Entry 1KPA (X-ray diffraction, 2.00 A resolution); this record covers chains A and B.

# Chain A (and B)
Molecule: Human protein kinase C interacting protein 1 (zinc protein)
Organism: Homo sapiens
Notes: chain B of this document is another copy of the same molecule, construct and numbering; everything in this record applies to it too
Reference sequence: P49773 (HINT1_HUMAN); residues 2-126 here correspond to UniProt positions 1-125 (UniProt number = residue number - 1)
Amino-acid sequence (126 residues; row label = number of the first residue in the row):
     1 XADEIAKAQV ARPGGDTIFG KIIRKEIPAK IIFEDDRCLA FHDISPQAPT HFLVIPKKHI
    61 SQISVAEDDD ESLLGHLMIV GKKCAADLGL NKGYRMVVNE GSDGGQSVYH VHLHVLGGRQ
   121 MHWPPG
Unresolved in the structure: 1-13
Modified positions: ACE (acetyl group) at position 1

# Chain A / chain B interface
Contacting residue pairs (90; chain A residue first):
  Gln47(A) - Trp123(B)
  Gln47(A) - Pro124(B)
  Ile63(A) - Met78(B)  hydrophobic
  Ile63(A) - Lys82(B)
  Ile63(A) - Tyr94(B)
  Ser64(A) - Lys82(B)  hydrogen bond (backbone-side chain)
  Ser64(A) - Tyr94(B)
  Ala66(A) - Lys82(B)  hydrogen bond (backbone-side chain)
  Glu67(A) - Ile79(B)
  Asp68(A) - Lys83(B)  salt bridge
  Glu71(A) - Arg37(B)  salt bridge
  Glu71(A) - Gly75(B)
  Glu71(A) - His76(B)
  Glu71(A) - Ile79(B)
  Ser72(A) - Glu71(B)
  Ser72(A) - Ser72(B)
  Gly75(A) - Glu71(B)
  Gly75(A) - Gly75(B)
  His76(A) - Glu71(B)
  Met78(A) - Leu74(B)
  Met78(A) - Met78(B)  hydrophobic
  Ile79(A) - Glu67(B)
  Ile79(A) - Glu71(B)
  Ile79(A) - Leu74(B)  hydrophobic
  Lys82(A) - Ile63(B)
  Lys82(A) - Ser64(B)
  Lys82(A) - Ala66(B)  hydrogen bond (side chain-backbone)
  Lys83(A) - Asp68(B)  salt bridge
  Lys92(A) - Ser102(B)
  Lys92(A) - Asp103(B)  hydrogen bond (backbone-backbone)
  Gly93(A) - Glu100(B)
  Gly93(A) - Asp103(B)
  Tyr94(A) - Ile63(B)
  Tyr94(A) - Ser64(B)
  Tyr94(A) - Asn99(B)
  Tyr94(A) - Glu100(B)  hydrogen bond (backbone-backbone)
  Tyr94(A) - Gly104(B)
  Arg95(A) - Val97(B)
  Arg95(A) - Val98(B)
  Arg95(A) - Asn99(B)  hydrogen bond
  Arg95(A) - Gly104(B)  hydrogen bond (side chain-backbone)
  Arg95(A) - Pro125(B)  hydrogen bond (side chain-backbone)
  Arg95(A) - Gly126(B)
  Met96(A) - Met96(B)
  Met96(A) - Val97(B)
  Met96(A) - Val98(B)  hydrogen bond (backbone-backbone)
  Val97(A) - Arg95(B)
  Val97(A) - Met96(B)
  Val97(A) - Pro125(B)  hydrophobic
  Val98(A) - Met78(B)  hydrophobic
  Val98(A) - Arg95(B)
  Val98(A) - Met96(B)  hydrogen bond (backbone-backbone)
  Asn99(A) - Tyr94(B)
  Asn99(A) - Arg95(B)  hydrogen bond
  Asn99(A) - Trp123(B)
  Glu100(A) - Gly93(B)
  Glu100(A) - Tyr94(B)  hydrogen bond (backbone-backbone)
  Ser102(A) - Lys92(B)
  Ser102(A) - Gln120(B)
  Asp103(A) - Lys92(B)  hydrogen bond (backbone-backbone)
  Asp103(A) - Gly93(B)
  Asp103(A) - Arg119(B)
  Asp103(A) - Gln120(B)
  Asp103(A) - Met121(B)  hydrogen bond (backbone-backbone)
  Gly104(A) - Tyr94(B)
  Gly104(A) - Arg95(B)  hydrogen bond (backbone-side chain)
  His114(A) - Trp123(B)
  Arg119(A) - Asp103(B)
  Arg119(A) - Gly126(B)  hydrogen bond (side chain-backbone)
  Gln120(A) - Ser102(B)  hydrogen bond (side chain-backbone)
  Gln120(A) - Asp103(B)  hydrogen bond (side chain-backbone)
  Met121(A) - Asp103(B)  hydrogen bond (backbone-backbone)
  Met121(A) - Pro125(B)
  Met121(A) - Gly126(B)
  His122(A) - Gly126(B)  hydrogen bond (backbone-backbone)
  Trp123(A) - Gln47(B)
  Trp123(A) - Asn99(B)
  Trp123(A) - His114(B)
  Pro124(A) - Gln47(B)
  Pro125(A) - Arg95(B)  hydrogen bond (backbone-side chain)
  Pro125(A) - Val97(B)  hydrophobic
  Pro125(A) - Leu116(B)  hydrophobic
  Pro125(A) - Pro125(B)
  Pro125(A) - Gly126(B)
  Gly126(A) - Arg95(B)
  Gly126(A) - Arg119(B)  hydrogen bond (backbone-side chain)
  Gly126(A) - Met121(B)
  Gly126(A) - His122(B)  hydrogen bond (backbone-backbone)
  Gly126(A) - Pro125(B)
  Gly126(A) - Gly126(B)
Interface residues without a listed pair, chain A (41 interface residues in all): His51, Leu74, Gly101, Gly105, Leu116, Gly118
Interface residues without a listed pair, chain B (42 interface residues in all): His51, Gly101, Gly105, Gly118

# In short
The interface between chain A and chain B involves 41 residues on one side and 42 on the other; the contacts
include 23 hydrogen bonds and 3 salt bridges. Polar pairs include Asp68(A)-Lys83(B), Glu71(A)-Arg37(B) and
Ser64(A)-Lys82(B).
Chain A and chain B are both Human protein kinase C interacting protein 1 (zinc protein) (Homo sapiens); the
structure, PKCI-1-ZINC, was determined by X-ray diffraction, deposited together with 1KPB and 1KPC.
